Entry 6U2X (X-ray diffraction, 2.15 A resolution); this record covers chains A and D of the 4 polymer chains in the assembly.

[Chain A (and D)]
Protein: Alpha-aminoadipic semialdehyde dehydrogenase
From: Homo sapiens
Notes: EC 1.2.1.31, 1.2.1.3, 1.2.1.8; chain D of this document is another copy of the same molecule, construct and numbering; everything in this record applies to it too
UniProt: P49419 (AL7A1_HUMAN); residues 1-511 here correspond to UniProt positions 29-539 (UniProt number = residue number + 28)
Amino-acid sequence (513 residues; each row starts with the number of its first residue; numbers below 1 keep their minus sign (Gly-1 is residue -1)):
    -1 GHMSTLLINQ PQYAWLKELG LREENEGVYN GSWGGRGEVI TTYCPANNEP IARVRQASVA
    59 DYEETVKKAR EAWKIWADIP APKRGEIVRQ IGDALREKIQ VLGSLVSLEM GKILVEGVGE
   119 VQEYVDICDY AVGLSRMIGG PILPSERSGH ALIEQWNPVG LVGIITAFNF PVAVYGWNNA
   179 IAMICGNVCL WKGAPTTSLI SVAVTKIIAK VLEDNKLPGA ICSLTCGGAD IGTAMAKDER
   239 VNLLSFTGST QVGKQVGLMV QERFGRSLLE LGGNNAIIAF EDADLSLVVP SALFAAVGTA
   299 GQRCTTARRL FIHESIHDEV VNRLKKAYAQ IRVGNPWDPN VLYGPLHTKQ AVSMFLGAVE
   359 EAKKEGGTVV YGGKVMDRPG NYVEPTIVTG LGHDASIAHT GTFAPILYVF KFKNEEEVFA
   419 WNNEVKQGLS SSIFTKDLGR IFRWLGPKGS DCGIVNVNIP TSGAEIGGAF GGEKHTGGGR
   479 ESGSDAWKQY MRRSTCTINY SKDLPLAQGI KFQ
Not modelled in the structure: -1 to 2
Sequence notes: expression tag (-1 to 0); engineered mutation Gly399 (Glu427 in P49419)
Ligand contacts: NAD (nicotinamide-adenine-dinucleotide): Ile163, Thr164, Ala165, Phe166, Lys190, Gly191, Ala192, Pro193, Gly225, Gly226, Ala227, Gly230, Thr231, Phe244, Thr245, Gly246, Ser247, Val250, Val254

[Chain A / chain D interface]
Residue-residue contacts (46):
  Pro78(A) - Ser143(D)
  Pro78(A) - Glu144(D)
  Pro78(A) - Arg145(D)
  Pro78(A) - Ser146(D)
  Ala79(A) - Pro142(D)  hydrophobic
  Pro80(A) - Pro142(D)
  Pro80(A) - Ser143(D)
  Pro80(A) - Glu144(D)
  Lys81(A) - Glu144(D)
  Ser133(A) - Pro142(D)
  Arg134(A) - Pro142(D)
  Arg134(A) - Glu144(D)  salt bridge
  Met135(A) - Pro142(D)
  Ile136(A) - Ile140(D)
  Ile136(A) - Pro142(D)
  Gly137(A) - Ile140(D)
  Gly138(A) - Pro139(D)
  Gly138(A) - Ile140(D)  hydrogen bond (backbone-backbone)
  Pro139(A) - Gly138(D)
  Ile140(A) - Ile136(D)
  Ile140(A) - Gly137(D)
  Ile140(A) - Gly138(D)  hydrogen bond (backbone-backbone)
  Ile140(A) - Pro139(D)
  Ile140(A) - Ile140(D)  hydrophobic
  Ile140(A) - Ile151(D)  hydrophobic
  Ile140(A) - Glu152(D)
  Ile140(A) - Gln153(D)
  Pro142(A) - Ala79(D)  hydrophobic
  Pro142(A) - Pro80(D)
  Pro142(A) - Ser133(D)
  Pro142(A) - Arg134(D)
  Pro142(A) - Ile136(D)
  Ser143(A) - Pro78(D)
  Ser143(A) - Pro80(D)
  Glu144(A) - Pro78(D)
  Glu144(A) - Pro80(D)
  Glu144(A) - Lys81(D)
  Glu144(A) - Arg134(D)  salt bridge
  Arg145(A) - Pro78(D)
  Ser146(A) - Pro78(D)
  Ile151(A) - Ile140(D)  hydrophobic
  Glu152(A) - Ile140(D)
  Gln153(A) - Ile140(D)
  Leu436(A) - Ile439(D)  hydrophobic
  Leu436(A) - Asn456(D)
  Ile439(A) - Leu436(D)  hydrophobic
Also at the interface, not in a pair above, chain A (26 interface residues in all): Asp76, Leu141, Lys434, Asn456
Also at the interface, not in a pair above, chain D (26 interface residues in all): Asp76, Met135, Leu141, Lys434

[Summary]
Chain A and chain D each contribute 26 residues to their interface, with 2 hydrogen bonds and 2 salt bridges.
Among the polar pairs are Arg134(A)-Glu144(D) and Gly138(A)-Ile140(D). Chain A binds NAD.
Both chains are Alpha-aminoadipic semialdehyde dehydrogenase (Homo sapiens). Entry 6U2X (Structure of ALDH7A1
mutant E399G complexed with NAD) was determined by X-ray diffraction, deposited together with 6O4I, 6O4K and
6O4L.
